4KSA - chains C and D of the 4 polymer chains in the assembly; structure by X-ray diffraction, 2.70 A resolution.

== Chain C (and D) ==
Protein: Malonyl-CoA decarboxylase
Organism: Rhodopseudomonas palustris
Notes: EC 4.1.1.9; chain D of this document is another copy of the same molecule, construct and numbering; everything in this record applies to it too
Reference sequence: Q6NCB2 (Q6NCB2_RHOPA); residue numbers follow UniProt; this construct covers 8-451
Amino-acid sequence (453 residues; numbered 7 to 459; the number before each row is that of its first residue):
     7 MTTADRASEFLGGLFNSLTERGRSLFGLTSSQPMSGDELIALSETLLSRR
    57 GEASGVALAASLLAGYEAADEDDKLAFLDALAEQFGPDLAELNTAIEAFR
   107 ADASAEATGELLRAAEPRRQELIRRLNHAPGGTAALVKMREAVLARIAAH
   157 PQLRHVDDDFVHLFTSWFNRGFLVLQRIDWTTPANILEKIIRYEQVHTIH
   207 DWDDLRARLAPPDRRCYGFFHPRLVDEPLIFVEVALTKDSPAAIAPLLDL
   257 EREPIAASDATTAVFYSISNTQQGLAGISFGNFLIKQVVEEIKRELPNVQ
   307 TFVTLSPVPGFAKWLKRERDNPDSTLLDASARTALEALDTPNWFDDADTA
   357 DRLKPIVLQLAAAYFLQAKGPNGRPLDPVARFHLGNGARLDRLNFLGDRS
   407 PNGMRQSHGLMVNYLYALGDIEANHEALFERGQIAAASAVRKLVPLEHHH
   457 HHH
Not modelled in the structure: 7-9, 32-36, 451-459 (chain D: 7-38, 452-459)
Modified positions: Mse7 (selenomethionine); Mse40, Mse145, Mse410, Mse417 (selenomethionine; parent Met)
Differences from the reference sequence: initiating methionine (7); expression tag (452-459)
What the authors report for this chain:
  - catalytic residues: Ser312, His389 (by similarity / conservation)

== How chain C and chain D interact ==
Contacting residue pairs (89):
  Arg12(C) - Pro189(D)
  Arg12(C) - Asn191(D)  hydrogen bond
  Arg12(C) - Ile192(D)
  Arg12(C) - Asp232(D)  salt bridge
  Ala13(C) - Val231(D)  hydrophobic
  Phe16(C) - His227(D)
  Phe16(C) - Leu230(D)
  Phe16(C) - Val231(D)  hydrophobic
  Phe16(C) - Asp232(D)
  Leu17(C) - Pro228(D)
  Leu20(C) - Phe178(D)
  Leu20(C) - Val180(D)  hydrophobic
  Leu20(C) - Gln182(D)
  Leu20(C) - Pro228(D)
  Phe21(C) - Pro228(D)  hydrophobic
  Leu24(C) - Gly177(D)
  Leu24(C) - Phe178(D)  hydrophobic
  Leu24(C) - Val180(D)  hydrophobic
  Arg27(C) - Gly177(D)  hydrogen bond (side chain-backbone)
  Arg27(C) - Leu179(D)  hydrogen bond (side chain-backbone)
  Arg27(C) - Val180(D)
  Arg55(C) - Glu436(D)  salt bridge
  Arg56(C) - Phe435(D)
  Arg56(C) - Glu436(D)  salt bridge
  Gly57(C) - His431(D)
  Gly57(C) - Glu432(D)
  Gly57(C) - Phe435(D)
  Gly57(C) - Glu436(D)  hydrogen bond (backbone-side chain)
  Glu58(C) - Arg176(D)  salt bridge
  Glu58(C) - Gly287(D)
  Glu58(C) - Asn288(D)  hydrogen bond
  Glu58(C) - Phe289(D)
  Glu58(C) - His431(D)  hydrogen bond (backbone-side chain)
  Glu58(C) - Glu432(D)  hydrogen bond (backbone-side chain)
  Ala59(C) - Phe289(D)
  Ala59(C) - Glu432(D)  hydrogen bond (backbone-side chain)
  Ser60(C) - Glu432(D)  hydrogen bond (backbone-side chain)
  Pro93(C) - Thr114(D)
  Leu98(C) - Phe105(D)  hydrophobic
  Leu98(C) - Thr114(D)
  Leu98(C) - Leu117(D)  hydrophobic
  Asn99(C) - Arg106(D)
  Ile102(C) - Ile102(D)  hydrophobic
  Ile102(C) - Leu117(D)  hydrophobic
  Glu103(C) - Arg106(D)  salt bridge
  Phe105(C) - Leu98(D)  hydrophobic
  Phe105(C) - Asn99(D)
  Phe105(C) - Ile102(D)  hydrophobic
  Arg106(C) - Glu103(D)  salt bridge
  Arg106(C) - Arg106(D)
  Ala111(C) - His161(D)
  Thr114(C) - Pro93(D)
  Leu118(C) - Leu118(D)
  Leu118(C) - Ala121(D)
  Leu118(C) - Pro123(D)
  Ala121(C) - Leu118(D)
  Glu122(C) - Leu118(D)
  Pro123(C) - Leu118(D)
  Gln126(C) - Leu118(D)
  His134(C) - Arg176(D)
  His161(C) - Ala111(D)
  His161(C) - Glu112(D)
  Asp164(C) - Arg119(D)  salt bridge
  Ser172(C) - Ser172(D)  hydrogen bond
  Ser172(C) - Arg229(D)
  Asn175(C) - Arg229(D)  hydrogen bond
  Arg176(C) - Glu58(D)  salt bridge
  Arg176(C) - His134(D)  hydrogen bond
  Phe178(C) - Pro228(D)
  Phe178(C) - Arg229(D)
  Pro228(C) - Phe178(D)
  Arg229(C) - Asn175(D)
  Arg229(C) - Phe178(D)
  Gly287(C) - Glu58(D)
  Asn288(C) - Glu58(D)  hydrogen bond (backbone-side chain)
  Phe289(C) - Glu58(D)
  Phe289(C) - Ala59(D)
  Glu428(C) - Ala59(D)
  His431(C) - Gly57(D)
  His431(C) - Glu58(D)  hydrogen bond (side chain-backbone)
  Glu432(C) - Arg55(D)  salt bridge
  Glu432(C) - Gly57(D)
  Glu432(C) - Glu58(D)
  Glu432(C) - Ala59(D)  hydrogen bond (side chain-backbone)
  Glu432(C) - Ser60(D)  hydrogen bond (side chain-backbone)
  Phe435(C) - Arg56(D)  hydrogen bond (backbone-side chain)
  Glu436(C) - Arg55(D)  salt bridge
  Glu436(C) - Arg56(D)  hydrogen bond (side chain-backbone)
  Glu436(C) - Gly57(D)  hydrogen bond (side chain-backbone)
Interface residues without a listed pair, chain C (50 interface residues in all): Ser23, Leu117, Arg160, His168, Trp173
Interface residues without a listed pair, chain D (54 interface residues in all): Leu95, Glu122, Gln126, Arg130, Trp173, Phe226, Glu428

== Summary ==
Chain C and chain D form an interface of 50 and 54 residues respectively, with 19 hydrogen bonds and 10 salt
bridges. Polar pairs include Arg12(C)-Asp232(D), Arg55(C)-Glu436(D) and Arg56(C)-Glu436(D). From the paper:
catalytic residues Ser312(C) and His389(C).
Chain C and chain D are both Malonyl-CoA decarboxylase (Rhodopseudomonas palustris); the structure, Crystal
Structure of Malonyl-CoA decarboxylase from Rhodopseudomonas palustris, Northeast Structural Genomics
Consortium Target RpR127, was determined by X-ray diffraction (same publication as 4KS9, 4KSF and 2YGW).
